Entry 8JC0 (electron microscopy, 3.40 A resolution); this record covers chains f and g of the 8 polymer chains in the assembly.

== Chain f ==
Name: T-cell surface glycoprotein CD3 epsilon chain
Source organism: Homo sapiens
UniProtKB: P07766 (CD3E_HUMAN); residues 1-207 here = UniProt positions 1-207
Sequence (207 residues; numbered 1 to 207; the number before each row is that of its first residue):
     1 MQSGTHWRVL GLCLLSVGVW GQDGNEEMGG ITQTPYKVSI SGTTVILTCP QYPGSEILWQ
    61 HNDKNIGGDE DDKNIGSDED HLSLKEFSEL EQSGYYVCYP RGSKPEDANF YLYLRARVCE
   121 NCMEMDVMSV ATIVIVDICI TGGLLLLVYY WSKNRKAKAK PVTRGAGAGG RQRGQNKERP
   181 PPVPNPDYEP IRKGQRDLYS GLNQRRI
Disordered / not traced: 1-32, 70-73, 155-207
Cystine bridges: Cys49-Cys98, Cys119-Cys122

== Chain g ==
Name: T-cell surface glycoprotein CD3 gamma chain
Source organism: Homo sapiens
UniProtKB: P09693 (CD3G_HUMAN); residues 1-182 here = UniProt positions 1-182
Sequence (182 residues; row label = number of the first residue in the row):
     1 MEQGKGLAVL ILAIILLQGT LAQSIKGNHL VKVYDYQEDG SVLLTCDAEA KNITWFKDGK
    61 MIGFLTEDKK KWNLGSNAKD PRGMYQCKGS QNKSKPLQVY YRMCQNCIEL NAATISGFLF
   121 AEIVSIFVLA VGVYFIAGQD GVRQSRASDK QTLLPNDQLY QPLKDREDDQ YSHLQGNQLR
   181 RN
Disordered / not traced: 1-25, 141-182
Swiss-Prot annotation at these positions:
  - motif: Leu153, Leu154 (Di-leucine motif)
  - modified residue (Phosphoserine): Ser145, Ser148
  - glycosylation (N-linked (GlcNAc...) asparagine): Asn52, Asn92
  - mutagenesis: Leu153 (L153A: Abolishes lysosomal targeting; L153I: Diminished but persistent lysosomal targeting), Leu154 (L154A: Abolishes lysosomal targeting; L154A: Diminished but persistent lysosomal targeting; L154I: No effect), Tyr160 (Y160A: Abolishes lysosomal targeting), Leu163 (L163A: Abolishes lysosomal targeting)
Cystine bridges: Cys46-Cys87, Cys104-Cys107

== Interface between chain f and chain g ==
Contacting residue pairs (55; chain f residue first):
  Pro35(f) - Gln98(g)
  Tyr36(f) - Gln98(g)  hydrogen bond (backbone-side chain)
  Val38(f) - Tyr100(g)
  Ile40(f) - Arg102(g)
  Tyr95(f) - Lys32(g)
  Tyr95(f) - Val33(g)  hydrogen bond (side chain-backbone)
  Tyr95(f) - Leu97(g)  hydrophobic
  Glu106(f) - Lys26(g)
  Glu106(f) - Gly27(g)
  Glu106(f) - His29(g)  hydrogen bond (backbone-side chain)
  Asp107(f) - Lys95(g)
  Ala108(f) - Lys95(g)  hydrogen bond (backbone-side chain)
  Asn109(f) - Lys95(g)
  Phe110(f) - Pro96(g)
  Phe110(f) - Gln98(g)
  Tyr111(f) - His29(g)
  Tyr111(f) - Leu97(g)  hydrophobic
  Tyr111(f) - Gln98(g)  hydrogen bond (backbone-backbone)
  Leu112(f) - Gln98(g)
  Tyr113(f) - Asp35(g)
  Tyr113(f) - Gln98(g)  hydrogen bond (backbone-backbone)
  Tyr113(f) - Val99(g)
  Tyr113(f) - Tyr100(g)  hydrogen bond (backbone-backbone)
  Tyr113(f) - Tyr101(g)
  Leu114(f) - Tyr100(g)
  Arg115(f) - Asp35(g)  salt bridge
  Arg115(f) - Tyr36(g)  hydrogen bond
  Arg115(f) - Tyr100(g)  hydrogen bond (backbone-backbone)
  Arg115(f) - Tyr101(g)
  Arg115(f) - Met103(g)
  Ala116(f) - Arg102(g)
  Arg117(f) - Arg102(g)  hydrogen bond (backbone-side chain)
  Arg117(f) - Met103(g)
  Glu120(f) - Glu109(g)
  Asn121(f) - Glu109(g)
  Asn121(f) - Leu110(g)
  Cys122(f) - Ile108(g)
  Cys122(f) - Glu109(g)
  Met123(f) - Cys107(g)
  Met123(f) - Ile108(g)  hydrogen bond (backbone-backbone)
  Met123(f) - Leu110(g)  hydrophobic
  Glu124(f) - Arg102(g)
  Met125(f) - Asn106(g)  hydrogen bond (backbone-side chain)
  Met125(f) - Ile108(g)  hydrophobic
  Asp137(f) - Glu122(g)
  Thr141(f) - Ile126(g)
  Leu144(f) - Ile126(g)  hydrophobic
  Leu145(f) - Leu129(g)  hydrophobic
  Leu145(f) - Ala130(g)
  Leu145(f) - Val133(g)
  Val148(f) - Ala130(g)
  Tyr149(f) - Val133(g)
  Tyr149(f) - Asp140(g)
  Ser152(f) - Tyr134(g)
  Ser152(f) - Ala137(g)
Interface residues without a listed pair, chain f (34 interface residues in all): Gln33, Val118, Cys119, Lys153
Interface residues without a listed pair, chain g (30 interface residues in all): Met84

== Overview ==
34 residues of chain f and 30 residues of chain g are in contact; the contacts include 12 hydrogen bonds and 1
salt bridge. Among the polar pairs are Arg115(f)-Asp35(g), Tyr36(f)-Gln98(g) and Tyr95(f)-Val33(g). Curated
annotation (UniProt) lists 4 mutagenesis sites on chain g.
Chain f is T-cell surface glycoprotein CD3 epsilon chain and chain g is T-cell surface glycoprotein CD3 gamma
chain, both from Homo sapiens; the structure, V gamma9 V delta2 TCR and CD3 complex in LMNG, was determined by
electron microscopy together with 8JBV, 8JCB, 8WXE, 8WY0, 8WYI and 8YC0 from the same study.
